Entry 6YO0 (electron microscopy, 2.90 A resolution); this record covers chains B1 and F1 of the 12 polymer chains in the assembly.

== Chain B1 ==
Molecule: ATP synthase subunit alpha
Source organism: Tetrahymena thermophila
UniProt: Q24HY8 (Q24HY8_TETTS); residues 1-546 here = UniProt positions 1-546
Chain sequence (546 residues; numbered 1 to 546; the number before each row is that of its first residue):
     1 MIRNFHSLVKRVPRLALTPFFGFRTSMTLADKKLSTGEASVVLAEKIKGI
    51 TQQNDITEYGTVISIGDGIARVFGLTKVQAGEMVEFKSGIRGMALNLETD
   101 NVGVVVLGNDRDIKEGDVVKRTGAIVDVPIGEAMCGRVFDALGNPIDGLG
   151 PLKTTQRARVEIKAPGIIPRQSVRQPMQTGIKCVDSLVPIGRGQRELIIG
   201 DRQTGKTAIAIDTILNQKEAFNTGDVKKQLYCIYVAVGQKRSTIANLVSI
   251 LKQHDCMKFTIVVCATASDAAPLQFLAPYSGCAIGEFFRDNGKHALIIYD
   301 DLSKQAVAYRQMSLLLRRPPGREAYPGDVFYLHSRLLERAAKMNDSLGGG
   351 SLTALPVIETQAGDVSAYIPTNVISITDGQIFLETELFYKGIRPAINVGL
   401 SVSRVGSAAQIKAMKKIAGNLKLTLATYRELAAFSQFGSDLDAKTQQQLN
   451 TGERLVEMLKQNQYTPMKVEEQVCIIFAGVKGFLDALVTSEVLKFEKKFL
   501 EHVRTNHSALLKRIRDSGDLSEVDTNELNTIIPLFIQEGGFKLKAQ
Not modelled in the structure: 1-33, 545-546
Bound ions: Mg2+: Thr207 (together with ATP)
Ligand contacts: ATP (adenosine-5'-triphosphate): Asp201, Arg202, Gln203, Thr204, Gly205, Lys206, Thr207, Ala208, Phe388, Arg393, Pro394, Gln461, Asn462, Gln463

== Chain F1 ==
Molecule: ATP synthase subunit beta
Source organism: Tetrahymena thermophila
UniProt: I7LZV1 (I7LZV1_TETTS); residues 1-497 here = UniProt positions 1-497
Chain sequence (497 residues; numbered 1 to 497; the number before each row is that of its first residue):
     1 MLSKALQRGIARAFSTTAKKEAPKTVKANGQVSQVIGAVVDVQFEGELPQ
    51 ILNALEVQGTQHRLVLEVAQHLGDSRVRTIAMDSTEGLVRGQPVVDTGLP
   101 ISVPVGPGTLGRIMNVIGEPIDQRGPIKAAKLYPIHRDAPSFTDQATSAE
   151 ILVTGIKVVDLLAPYARGGKIGLFGGAGVGKTVLIQELINNVAKHHGGYS
   201 VFAGVGERTREGNDLYHEMMDSKVISVKEGESRCALIFGQMNEPPGARAR
   251 VGLTGLTVAEYFRDEEGKDVLLFVDNIFRFTQACSEVSALLGRIPSAVGY
   301 QPTLATDLGALQERITTTQKGSITSVQAIYVPADDLTDPAPATTFAHLDA
   351 TTVLNRGLTELGIYPAVDPLDSTSRMLDPITIGEEHYTVARGVQKLLQDY
   401 KSLQDIIAILGVDDLSEEDKLVVARARKVQKFLSQPFFMSEVFSGIPGRF
   451 VNLKQNIASFKALLEGAGDEYPESCFYMKGDLEESLAAGRADALKSK
Not modelled in the structure: 1-27, 497

== How chain B1 and chain F1 interact ==
Residue-residue contacts - 59 pairs, chain B1 then chain F1:
  Ile63(B1) with Gly73(F1)
  Ser64(B1) with His71(F1); Leu72(F1)
  Ile65(B1) with Gln70(F1); His71(F1), hydrogen bond (backbone-backbone)
  Gly66(B1) with Gln70(F1)
  Asp67(B1) with Gln70(F1); Arg293(F1), salt bridge
  Arg111(B1) with Gln50(F1), hydrogen bond (backbone-side chain); Ile51(F1), hydrogen bond (side chain-backbone); Asn53(F1), hydrogen bond; Pro100(F1)
  Asp112(B1) with Gln50(F1)
  Lys114(B1) with Glu47(F1), salt bridge; Leu48(F1); His71(F1)
  Glu115(B1) with Leu48(F1); His71(F1); Gly73(F1); Asp74(F1); Ser75(F1), hydrogen bond (side chain-backbone)
  Ile146(B1) with Phe142(F1); Thr143(F1)
  Asp147(B1) with Thr143(F1)
  Arg202(B1) with Ala342(F1); Phe345(F1)
  Gln203(B1) with Arg375(F1)
  Lys240(B1) with Glu313(F1); His347(F1), hydrogen bond (side chain-backbone); Asp349(F1), salt bridge
  Arg241(B1) with Pro140(F1), hydrogen bond (side chain-backbone); Ser141(F1); Phe142(F1); Gln145(F1); Glu313(F1), hydrogen bond (backbone-side chain)
  Ser242(B1) with Gln145(F1)
  Ile244(B1) with Phe142(F1), hydrophobic
  Ala245(B1) with Phe142(F1), hydrophobic; Gln145(F1)
  Asn246(B1) with Thr147(F1); Ser148(F1), hydrogen bond (side chain-backbone)
  Val248(B1) with Phe142(F1), hydrophobic
  Ser249(B1) with Thr147(F1), hydrogen bond
  Ala267(B1) with Glu313(F1)
  Ser268(B1) with Glu313(F1)
  Arg310(B1) with Ser296(F1)
  Gln311(B1) with Pro302(F1); Thr303(F1); Thr306(F1), hydrogen bond
  Leu314(B1) with Ile294(F1); Pro295(F1); Ser296(F1)
  Leu315(B1) with Arg293(F1)
  Arg317(B1) with Gly292(F1), hydrogen bond (side chain-backbone); Ile294(F1)
  Glu323(B1) with Ala297(F1)
  Ala324(B1) with Ala297(F1)
  Gln361(B1) with Ala342(F1)
  Tyr464(B1) with Ile380(F1), hydrophobic
Also at the interface, not in a pair above, chain B1 (40 interface residues in all): Asp110, Val138, Gly148, Gln239, Val307, Ala362, Tyr389, Gln463
Also at the interface, not in a pair above, chain F1 (46 interface residues in all): Pro49, Leu52, Arg76, Ala139, Ala149, Ala305, Gly309, Thr316, Thr337, Ala346, Arg391

== Overview ==
The interface between chain B1 and chain F1 involves 40 residues on one side and 46 on the other; the contacts
include 12 hydrogen bonds and 3 salt bridges. Among the polar pairs are Asp67(B1)-Arg293(F1),
Lys114(B1)-Glu47(F1) and Lys240(B1)-Asp349(F1). Chain B1 binds ATP.
Chain B1 is ATP synthase subunit alpha and chain F1 is ATP synthase subunit beta, both from Tetrahymena
thermophila; the structure, Cryo-EM structure of Tetrahymena thermophila mitochondrial ATP synthase -
F1/peripheral stalk, was determined by electron microscopy (same publication as 6YNV, 6YNW, 6YNX, 6YNY and
6YNZ).
